PDB entry 7PBO | electron microscopy, 2.90 A resolution | chains D and H of the 10 polymer chains in the assembly

Chain D:
Protein: Holliday junction ATP-dependent DNA helicase RuvB
Organism: Streptococcus thermophilus
Notes: EC 3.6.4.12
UniProt: A0A2U2MES7 (A0A2U2MES7_STRTR); residues 19-333 here = UniProt positions 19-333
Amino-acid sequence (315 residues; row label = number of the first residue in the row):
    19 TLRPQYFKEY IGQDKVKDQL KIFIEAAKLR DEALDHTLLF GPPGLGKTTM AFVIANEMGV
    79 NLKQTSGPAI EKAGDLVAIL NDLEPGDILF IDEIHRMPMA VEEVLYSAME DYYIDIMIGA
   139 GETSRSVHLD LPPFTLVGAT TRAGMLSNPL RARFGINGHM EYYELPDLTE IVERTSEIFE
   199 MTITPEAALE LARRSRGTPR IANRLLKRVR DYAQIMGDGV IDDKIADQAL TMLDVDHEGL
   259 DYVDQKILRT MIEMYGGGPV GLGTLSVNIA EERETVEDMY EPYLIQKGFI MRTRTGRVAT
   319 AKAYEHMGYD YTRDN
Disordered / not traced: 332-333
Ligand contacts: ADP (adenosine-5'-diphosphate): T19, L20, P22, Y28, I29, G62, L63, G64, K65, T66, T67, Y181, P217, R218
From the paper describing this entry:
  - binding site for ADP: T66

Chain H:
Protein: Holliday junction ATP-dependent DNA helicase RuvA
Organism: Salmonella typhimurium
Notes: EC 3.6.4.12
UniProt: A0A0M0QTS9 (A0A0M0QTS9_SALTM); residue numbers follow UniProt; this construct covers 158-203
Amino-acid sequence (50 residues; each row starts with the number of its first residue):
   158 DAEQEAVAAL VALGYKPQEA SRMVSKIARP DASSETLIRD ALRAALHHHH
Differences from the reference sequence: expression tag (204-207)

Interface between chain D and chain H:
Pairs across the interface (12):
  M135(D) with H204(H); H206(H), hydrogen bond
  I136(D) with H204(H), hydrogen bond (backbone-side chain)
  G137(D) with H204(H)
  A138(D) with A201(H); A202(H); L203(H)
  G139(D) with A201(H); L203(H), hydrogen bond (backbone-backbone)
  S142(D) with H204(H); H205(H), hydrogen bond (side chain-backbone)
  R143(D) with H204(H)
Interface residues without a listed pair, chain H (7 interface residues in all): R200

Overview:
The chain D/chain H interface involves 7 residues from each chain; the contacts include 4 hydrogen bonds.
Polar pairs include M135(D)-H206(H), I136(D)-H204(H) and S142(D)-H205(H). Chain D binds ADP. The paper reports
a binding site for ADP at T66(D).
Here chain D is Holliday junction ATP-dependent DNA helicase RuvB (Streptococcus thermophilus) and chain H is
Holliday junction ATP-dependent DNA helicase RuvA (Salmonella typhimurium). Entry 7PBO (RuvAB branch migration
motor complexed to the Holliday junction - RuvB AAA+ state s4 [t2 dataset]) was determined by electron
microscopy (same publication as 7PBL, 7PBM, 7PBN, 7PBP, 7PBQ, 7PBR and 3 further entries).
